8SWW - chains B and D of the 8 polymer chains in the assembly; structure by electron microscopy, 3.40 A resolution.

Chain B (and D):
Molecule: Transmembrane protein gp41
Organism: Human immunodeficiency virus 1
Notes: chain D of this document is another copy of the same molecule, construct and numbering; everything in this record applies to it too
Sequence (153 residues; each row starts with the number of its first residue):
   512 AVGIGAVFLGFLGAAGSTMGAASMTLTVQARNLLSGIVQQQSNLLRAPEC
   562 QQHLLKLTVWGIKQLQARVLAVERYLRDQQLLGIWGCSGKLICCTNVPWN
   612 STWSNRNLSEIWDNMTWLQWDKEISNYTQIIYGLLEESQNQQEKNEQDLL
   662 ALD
Not modelled in the structure: 512-521, 548-567, 659-664 (chain D: 512-521, 548-567, 609-619, 658-664)
Disulfide bonds: Cys598-Cys604
Glycans and other covalent adducts: N-acetylglucosamine (NAG) linked to Asn611, Asn637
What the authors report for this chain:
  - mutagenesis - N611A: increased binding to experimental group

Chain B / chain D interface:
Pairs across the interface (26; chain B residue first):
  Met535(B) - Asn651(D)
  Met535(B) - Glu654(D)
  Ala541(B) - Gln591(D)  hydrogen bond (backbone-side chain)
  Arg542(B) - Gln591(D)
  Arg542(B) - Ile595(D)
  Arg542(B) - Glu647(D)  salt bridge
  Arg542(B) - Asn651(D)
  Asn543(B) - Gln591(D)  hydrogen bond
  Leu544(B) - Leu587(D)  hydrophobic
  Leu544(B) - Gln591(D)  hydrogen bond (backbone-side chain)
  Leu545(B) - Arg588(D)
  Leu545(B) - Gln591(D)  hydrogen bond (backbone-side chain)
  Leu545(B) - Leu592(D)  hydrophobic
  Leu545(B) - Ile595(D)  hydrophobic
  Thr569(B) - Gln577(D)  hydrogen bond
  Ile573(B) - Ile573(D)  hydrophobic
  Leu576(B) - Ile573(D)  hydrophobic
  Leu576(B) - Gln577(D)
  Leu576(B) - Val580(D)  hydrophobic
  Arg579(B) - Glu584(D)
  Val580(B) - Val580(D)  hydrophobic
  Val583(B) - Leu587(D)  hydrophobic
  Tyr586(B) - Gln591(D)
  Lys601(B) - Glu657(D)
  Leu602(B) - Glu657(D)  hydrogen bond (backbone-side chain)
  Ile603(B) - Glu657(D)  hydrogen bond (backbone-side chain)
Other interface residues (no listed pair), chain B (17 interface residues in all): Leu587
Other interface residues (no listed pair), chain D (15 interface residues in all): Leu576, Val583

Summary:
17 residues of chain B face 15 of chain D across their interface; the contacts include 7 hydrogen bonds and 1
salt bridge. Among the polar pairs are Arg542(B)-Glu647(D), Ala541(B)-Gln591(D) and Asn543(B)-Gln591(D).
Covalently linked N-acetylglucosamine: at Asn611(B) and Asn637(B). The paper reports that N611A of chain B
increases binding to experimental group.
Chain B and chain D are both Transmembrane protein gp41 (Human immunodeficiency virus 1); the structure, BG505
Boost2 SOSIP.664 in complex with NHP polyclonal antibody IF3, was determined by electron microscopy, deposited
together with 8T2E, 8T2F, 8SWV and 8SWX.
